Entry 1XB9 (X-ray diffraction, 1.90 A resolution); this record covers chains A and E of the 5 polymer chains in the assembly.

[Chain A (and E)]
Molecule: Nucleophosmin
Source organism: Xenopus laevis
Notes: fragment: N-terminal core (residues 16-124); chain E of this document is another copy of the same molecule, construct and numbering; everything in this record applies to it too
Reference sequence: P07222 (NPM_XENLA); residues 16-124 here = UniProt positions 16-124
Chain sequence (114 residues; row label = number of the first residue in the row):
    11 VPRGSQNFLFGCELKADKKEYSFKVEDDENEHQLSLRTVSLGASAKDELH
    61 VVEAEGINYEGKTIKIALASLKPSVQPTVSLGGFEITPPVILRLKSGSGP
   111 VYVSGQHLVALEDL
Unresolved in the structure: 11-14, 123-124 (chain E: 11-14, 121-124)
Differences from the reference sequence: cloning artifact (11-15)
Swiss-Prot annotation at these positions:
  - site (Interaction between pentamers): Asp57, Lys82
What the authors report for this chain:
  - contacts within the chain: Glu63-Arg103, Tyr69-Glu70
  - self-association interface (contacts with another copy of this molecule); pairs are residue here / residue on that copy: Lys34-Tyr69
  - conformationally variable residues (side-chain flip): Tyr69

[Chain A / chain E interface]
Residue-residue contacts - 56 pairs, chain A then chain E:
  Gln43(A) - Asn17(E)
  Leu59(A) - Leu51(E)
  Leu59(A) - Gly52(E)
  Leu59(A) - Ala53(E)  hydrophobic
  Leu59(A) - Pro87(E)  hydrophobic
  Gly66(A) - Leu19(E)
  Ile67(A) - Phe18(E)
  Ile67(A) - Leu19(E)  hydrogen bond (backbone-backbone)
  Asn68(A) - Phe18(E)
  Asn68(A) - Leu19(E)
  Tyr69(A) - Phe18(E)  hydrophobic
  Tyr69(A) - Asp37(E)
  Tyr69(A) - His42(E)
  Tyr69(A) - His117(E)
  Tyr69(A) - Val119(E)  hydrophobic
  Ile74(A) - Leu19(E)
  Ile76(A) - Leu19(E)  hydrophobic
  Ile76(A) - Phe20(E)
  Ile76(A) - Gly21(E)
  Ile76(A) - Ser114(E)
  Ala77(A) - Thr48(E)
  Ala77(A) - Ser50(E)
  Ala77(A) - Tyr112(E)  hydrophobic
  Ala77(A) - Ser114(E)
  Leu78(A) - Thr48(E)  hydrogen bond (backbone-side chain)
  Ala79(A) - Thr88(E)
  Ser80(A) - Ser50(E)
  Ser80(A) - Leu51(E)  hydrogen bond (side chain-backbone)
  Ser80(A) - Pro87(E)
  Ser80(A) - Thr88(E)  hydrogen bond (backbone-side chain)
  Val85(A) - Pro83(E)
  Val85(A) - Ser84(E)
  Val85(A) - Val85(E)
  Val85(A) - Pro87(E)
  Gln86(A) - Gln86(E)
  Gln86(A) - Pro87(E)
  Gln86(A) - Thr88(E)  hydrogen bond (side chain-backbone)
  Val89(A) - Thr88(E)
  Ser90(A) - Ser90(E)  hydrogen bond (backbone-side chain)
  Leu91(A) - Arg47(E)  hydrogen bond (backbone-side chain)
  Leu91(A) - Thr48(E)
  Leu91(A) - Ser90(E)
  Gly92(A) - Arg47(E)  hydrogen bond (backbone-side chain)
  Gly93(A) - Arg47(E)  hydrogen bond (backbone-side chain)
  Gly93(A) - Gln116(E)
  Phe94(A) - Arg47(E)
  Phe94(A) - Ser114(E)
  Phe94(A) - Gly115(E)
  Phe94(A) - Gln116(E)
  Glu95(A) - Asn17(E)  hydrogen bond (backbone-side chain)
  Glu95(A) - Gln116(E)
  Ile96(A) - Asn17(E)
  Ile96(A) - Leu19(E)  hydrophobic
  Thr97(A) - Asn17(E)  hydrogen bond (side chain-backbone)
  Lys105(A) - Tyr112(E)  hydrogen bond
  Ser106(A) - Ala53(E)
Other interface residues (no listed pair), chain A (28 interface residues in all): Val61, Ala64, Glu65
Other interface residues (no listed pair), chain E (27 interface residues in all): Glu36

[In short]
28 residues of chain A and 27 residues of chain E are in contact, with 12 hydrogen bonds. Polar pairs include
Leu78(A)-Thr48(E), Ser80(A)-Leu51(E) and Ser80(A)-Thr88(E). The paper reports conformational variability at
Tyr69(A); a self-association interface involving Lys34(A).
Both chains are Nucleophosmin (Xenopus laevis). Entry 1XB9 (The structure and function of Xenopus NO38-core, a
histone chaperone in the nucleolus) was determined by X-ray diffraction (same publication as 1XE0).
